4IME - chains C and D of the 4 polymer chains in the assembly; structure by X-ray diffraction, 1.75 A resolution.

[Chain C (and D)]
Name: N-acetylneuraminate lyase
From: Pasteurella multocida subsp. gallicida
Notes: EC 4.1.3.3; chain D of this document is another copy of the same molecule, construct and numbering; everything in this record applies to it too
UniProtKB: Q9CKB0 (NANA_PASMU); residues 1-293 here = UniProt positions 1-293
Sequence (293 residues; row label = number of the first residue in the row):
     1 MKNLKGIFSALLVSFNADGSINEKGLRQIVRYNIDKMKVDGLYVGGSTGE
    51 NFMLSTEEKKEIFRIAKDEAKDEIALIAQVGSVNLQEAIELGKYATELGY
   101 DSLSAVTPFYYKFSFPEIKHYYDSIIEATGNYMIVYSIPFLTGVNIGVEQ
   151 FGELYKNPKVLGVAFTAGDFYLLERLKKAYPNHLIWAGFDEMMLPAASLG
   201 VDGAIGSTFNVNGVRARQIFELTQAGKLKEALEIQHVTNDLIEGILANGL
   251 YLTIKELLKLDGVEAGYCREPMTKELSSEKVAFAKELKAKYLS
Differences from the reference sequence: engineered mutation Ala164 (Lys in Q9CKB0)
Small-molecule neighbours: 1-ethoxy-2-(2-methoxyethoxy)ethane (ME2): Lys112, Pro139, Phe140, Leu141, Thr142, Gly143
UniProt features mapped onto this chain:
  - active site: Tyr136 (Proton donor)
  - binding site (aceneuramate): Ser47, Thr48, Tyr136, Thr166, Gly188, Asp190, Glu191, Ser207, Tyr251
What the authors report for this chain:
  - mutagenesis - K164A: abolished catalytic activity
  - catalytic residues: Ser47 (proposed by the authors, not directly observed)
  - specificity-determining residues: Ala187, Phe189 (proposed by the authors, not directly observed)

[How chain C and chain D interact]
Residue-residue contacts - 64 pairs, chain C then chain D:
  Asp18(C) with Gln86(D), hydrogen bond (backbone-side chain)
  Gly19(C) with Gln86(D)
  Ser47(C) with Tyr110(D), hydrogen bond; Tyr111(D), hydrogen bond (backbone-side chain)
  Glu50(C) with Tyr111(D)
  Asn51(C) with Tyr111(D), hydrogen bond (backbone-side chain)
  Phe52(C) with Val83(D); Tyr110(D), hydrophobic; Tyr111(D)
  Met53(C) with Val83(D); Asn84(D), hydrogen bond (backbone-side chain); Tyr111(D), hydrophobic; Phe113(D), hydrophobic
  Leu54(C) with Asn84(D)
  Ser55(C) with Asn84(D), hydrogen bond (backbone-side chain)
  Val83(C) with Phe52(D); Met53(D); Pro271(D)
  Asn84(C) with Met53(D), hydrogen bond (side chain-backbone); Leu54(D); Ser55(D), hydrogen bond (side chain-backbone); Arg269(D)
  Leu85(C) with Glu270(D); Pro271(D)
  Gln86(C) with Arg269(D)
  Phe109(C) with Phe109(D), hydrophobic; Tyr110(D), hydrophobic
  Tyr110(C) with Ser47(D), hydrogen bond; Phe52(D), hydrophobic; Phe109(D), hydrophobic; Ile138(D); Leu141(D); Thr142(D)
  Tyr111(C) with Ser47(D), hydrogen bond (side chain-backbone); Glu50(D); Asn51(D), hydrogen bond (side chain-backbone); Phe52(D); Met53(D), hydrophobic; Tyr251(D); Met272(D), hydrophobic
  Lys112(C) with Phe140(D)
  Phe113(C) with Pro271(D), hydrophobic; Met272(D)
  Glu117(C) with Pro271(D); Met272(D); Thr273(D), hydrogen bond
  His120(C) with Glu270(D), salt bridge
  Ile138(C) with Tyr110(D)
  Phe140(C) with Lys112(D)
  Leu141(C) with Tyr110(D)
  Tyr251(C) with Tyr111(D)
  Arg269(C) with Asn84(D); Gln86(D)
  Glu270(C) with Leu85(D); Gln86(D), hydrogen bond; His120(D), salt bridge
  Pro271(C) with Val83(D); Leu85(D); Phe113(D), hydrophobic; Glu117(D)
  Met272(C) with Tyr111(D), hydrophobic; Phe113(D); Glu117(D)
  Thr273(C) with Glu117(D), hydrogen bond
Interface residues without a listed pair, chain C (36 interface residues in all): Gly46, Glu58, Val106, Pro108, Tyr121, Tyr136, Thr142
Interface residues without a listed pair, chain D (33 interface residues in all): Gly46, Val106, Pro108, Tyr121, Tyr136

[In short]
36 residues of chain C and 33 residues of chain D are in contact; the contacts include 14 hydrogen bonds and 2
salt bridges. Polar contacts include His120(C)-Glu270(D), Asp18(C)-Gln86(D) and Ser47(C)-Tyr110(D). Bound to
chain C: 1-ethoxy-2-(2-methoxyethoxy)ethane. The paper reports the catalytic residue Ser47(C); K164A of chain
C abolishes catalytic activity.
Chain C and chain D are both N-acetylneuraminate lyase (Pasteurella multocida subsp. gallicida); the
structure, Crystal Structure of Pasteurella multocida N-Acetyl-D-Neuraminic acid lyase K164A Mutant, was
determined by X-ray diffraction together with 4IMC, 4IMD, 4IMF and 4IMG from the same study.
